9JP5 - chains B and D of the 6 polymer chains in the assembly; structure by X-ray diffraction, 2.88 A resolution.

== Chain B (and D) ==
Name: Phthalate 3,4-dioxygenase beta subunit
Organism: Rhodococcus jostii RHA1
Notes: EC 1.14.12.-; chain D of this document is another copy of the same molecule, construct and numbering; everything in this record applies to it too
UniProtKB: Q68YB5 (Q68YB5_RHOJR); residues 1-208 here = UniProt positions 1-208
Amino-acid sequence (208 residues; row label = number of the first residue in the row):
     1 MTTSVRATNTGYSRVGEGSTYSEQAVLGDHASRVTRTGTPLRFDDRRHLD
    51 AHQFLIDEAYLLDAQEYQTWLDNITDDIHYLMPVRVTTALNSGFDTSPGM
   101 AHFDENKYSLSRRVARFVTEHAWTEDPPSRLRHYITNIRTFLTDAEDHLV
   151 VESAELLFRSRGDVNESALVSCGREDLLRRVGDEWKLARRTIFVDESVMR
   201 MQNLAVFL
Disordered / not traced: 1-20

== Chain B / chain D interface ==
Pairs across the interface (59; chain B residue first):
  Arg-46(B) / Arg-42(D)
  Arg-46(B) / Asp-44(D)  salt bridge
  Leu-49(B) / Phe-43(D)  hydrophobic
  Leu-49(B) / Asp-44(D)
  Asp-50(B) / Arg-42(D)  salt bridge
  His-52(B) / Phe-43(D)
  Gln-53(B) / Arg-42(D)
  Gln-53(B) / Phe-43(D)  hydrogen bond (side chain-backbone)
  Ile-56(B) / Phe-43(D)  hydrophobic
  Ile-56(B) / Asn-137(D)
  Ile-56(B) / Ile-138(D)
  Asp-57(B) / Pro-40(D)
  Asp-57(B) / Arg-139(D)  salt bridge
  Ala-59(B) / Asn-137(D)
  Tyr-60(B) / Asn-137(D)  hydrogen bond (side chain-backbone)
  Tyr-60(B) / Arg-139(D)
  Tyr-60(B) / Glu-152(D)
  Tyr-60(B) / Ser-153(D)  hydrogen bond (side chain-backbone)
  Glu-120(B) / Asn-91(D)  hydrogen bond
  Asp-126(B) / Ala-89(D)
  Asp-126(B) / Leu-90(D)  hydrogen bond (side chain-backbone)
  Pro-127(B) / Thr-87(D)
  Pro-127(B) / Thr-88(D)
  Pro-128(B) / Thr-88(D)
  Arg-130(B) / Arg-85(D)
  Arg-130(B) / Thr-87(D)  hydrogen bond
  Arg-130(B) / Asp-195(D)  hydrogen bond (side chain-backbone)
  Arg-130(B) / Glu-196(D)
  Arg-130(B) / Ser-197(D)
  Arg-132(B) / Ala-154(D)
  Arg-132(B) / Ser-171(D)
  Arg-132(B) / Cys-172(D)
  Arg-132(B) / Gly-173(D)
  Arg-132(B) / Phe-193(D)
  Arg-132(B) / Asp-195(D)  salt bridge
  His-133(B) / Asn-137(D)  hydrogen bond (backbone-side chain)
  Tyr-134(B) / Thr-136(D)
  Tyr-134(B) / Asn-137(D)
  Tyr-134(B) / Ala-154(D)  hydrophobic
  Tyr-134(B) / Glu-155(D)  hydrogen bond (side chain-backbone)
  Tyr-134(B) / Leu-156(D)
  Tyr-134(B) / Ser-171(D)  hydrogen bond
  Tyr-134(B) / Cys-172(D)  hydrogen bond (side chain-backbone)
  Ile-135(B) / Thr-136(D)  hydrogen bond (backbone-side chain)
  Ile-135(B) / Asn-137(D)  hydrogen bond (backbone-side chain)
  Thr-136(B) / Thr-136(D)
  Phe-158(B) / Ser-171(D)
  Phe-158(B) / Asp-195(D)
  Phe-158(B) / Glu-196(D)
  Ser-160(B) / Asp-195(D)
  Ser-160(B) / Glu-196(D)
  Gly-162(B) / Thr-87(D)
  Gly-162(B) / Ser-197(D)
  Asp-163(B) / Val-198(D)
  Val-164(B) / Arg-200(D)  hydrogen bond (backbone-side chain)
  Asn-165(B) / Arg-200(D)
  Glu-166(B) / Arg-200(D)
  Ser-167(B) / Glu-196(D)
  Leu-169(B) / Leu-169(D)  hydrophobic
Other interface residues (no listed pair), chain B (31 interface residues in all): Glu-125, Leu-131, Leu-156
Other interface residues (no listed pair), chain D (30 interface residues in all): Val-194

== Overview ==
31 residues of chain B and 30 residues of chain D are in contact, with 14 hydrogen bonds and 4 salt bridges.
Polar contacts include Arg-46(B)/Asp-44(D), Asp-50(B)/Arg-42(D) and Asp-57(B)/Arg-139(D).
Chain B and chain D are both Phthalate 3,4-dioxygenase beta subunit (Rhodococcus jostii RHA1); the structure,
Phthalate 3,4-dioxygenase from Rhodococcus jostii RHA1, was determined by X-ray diffraction.
